7ABH - chains 0 and 1 of the 16 polymer chains in the assembly; structure by electron microscopy, 4.50 A resolution (low resolution: residue-level contacts below are approximate; hydrogen-bond / salt-bridge calls are withheld).

Chain 0:
Name: Smad nuclear-interacting protein 1
Organism: Homo sapiens
UniProtKB: Q8TAD8 (SNIP1_HUMAN); residues 1-396 here = UniProt positions 1-396
Sequence (396 residues; row label = number of the first residue in the row):
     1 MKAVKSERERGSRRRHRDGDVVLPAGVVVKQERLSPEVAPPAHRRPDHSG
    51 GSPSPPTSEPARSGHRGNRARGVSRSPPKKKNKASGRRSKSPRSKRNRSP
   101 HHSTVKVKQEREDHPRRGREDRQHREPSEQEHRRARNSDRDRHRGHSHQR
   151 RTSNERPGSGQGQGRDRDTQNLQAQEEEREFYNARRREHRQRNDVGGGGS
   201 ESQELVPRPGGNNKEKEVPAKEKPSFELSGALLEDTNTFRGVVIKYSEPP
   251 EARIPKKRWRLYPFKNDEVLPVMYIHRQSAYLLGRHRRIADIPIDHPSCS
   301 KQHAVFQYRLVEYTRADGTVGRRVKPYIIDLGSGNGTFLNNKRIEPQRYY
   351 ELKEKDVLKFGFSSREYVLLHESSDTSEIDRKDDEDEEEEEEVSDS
Disordered / not traced: 1-220, 371-396
UniProt features mapped onto this chain:
  - modified residue: Ser35 (Phosphoserine), Ser49 (Phosphoserine), Ser52 (Phosphoserine), Ser54 (Phosphoserine), Thr57 (Phosphothreonine), Ser58 (Phosphoserine), Ser99 (Phosphoserine), Ser153 (Phosphoserine), Ser202 (Phosphoserine), Ser394 (Phosphoserine)
  - cross-link (Glycyl lysine isopeptide (Lys-Gly)): Lys30 (interchain with G-Cter in SUMO), Lys108 (interchain with G-Cter in SUMO2), Lys223 (interchain with G-Cter in SUMO2)
  - natural variant: Glu366 (E366G: In NEDHCS)
  - mutagenesis: Lys30 (K30R: Abolishes sumoylation)

Chain 1:
Name: RNA-binding motif protein, X-linked 2
Organism: Homo sapiens
UniProtKB: Q9Y388 (RBMX2_HUMAN); residues 1-322 here = UniProt positions 1-322
Sequence (322 residues; numbered 1 to 322; the number before each row is that of its first residue):
     1 MNPLTKVKLINELNEREVQLGVADKVSWHSEYKDSAWIFLGGLPYELTEG
    51 DIICVFSQYGEIVNINLVRDKKTGKSKGFCFLCYEDQRSTILAVDNFNGI
   101 KIKGRTIRVDHVSNYRAPKDSEEIDDVTRQLQEKGCGARTPSPSLSESSE
   151 DEKPTKKHKKDKKEKKKKKKEKEKADREVQAEQPSSSSPRRKTVKEKDDT
   201 GPKKHSSKNSERAQKSEPREGQKLPKSRTAYSGGAEDLERELKKEKPKHE
   251 HKSSSRREAREEKTRIRDRGRSSDAHSSWYNGRSEGRSYRSRSRSRDKSH
   301 RHKRARRSRERESSNPSDRWRH
Disordered / not traced: 1, 124-322
UniProt features mapped onto this chain:
  - modified residue: Thr140 (Phosphothreonine), Ser149 (Phosphoserine), Ser186 (Phosphoserine), Ser188 (Phosphoserine), Ser232 (Phosphoserine), Ser272 (Phosphoserine), Ser314 (Phosphoserine)
  - cross-link (Glycyl lysine isopeptide (Lys-Gly)): Lys8 (interchain with G-Cter in SUMO2), Lys243 (interchain with G-Cter in SUMO2)

How chain 0 and chain 1 interact:
Residue-residue contacts (15; chain 0 residue first):
  Lys221(0) - Asp70(1)
  Lys221(0) - Lys71(1)
  Lys221(0) - Lys72(1)
  Lys221(0) - Thr73(1)
  Lys221(0) - Gly74(1)
  Glu222(0) - Arg69(1)
  Glu222(0) - Asp70(1)
  Glu222(0) - Gly74(1)
  Glu222(0) - Lys75(1)
  Phe226(0) - Glu49(1)
  Phe226(0) - Gly50(1)
  Glu227(0) - Gly50(1)
  Glu227(0) - Asp51(1)
  Ser229(0) - Thr48(1)
  Ser229(0) - Asp51(1)
Other interface residues (no listed pair), chain 0 (7 interface residues in all): Leu228, Asp235
Other interface residues (no listed pair), chain 1 (12 interface residues in all): Lys103

Overview:
7 residues of chain 0 and 12 residues of chain 1 are in contact. Curated annotation (UniProt) lists one
mutagenesis site on chain 0.
Chain 0 is Smad nuclear-interacting protein 1 and chain 1 is RNA-binding motif protein, X-linked 2, both from
Homo sapiens; the structure, Human pre-Bact-2 spliceosome (SF3b/U2 snRNP portion), was determined by electron
microscopy, deposited together with 7AAV and 7ABF.
